3VEB - chains B and M of the 4 polymer chains in the assembly; structure by X-ray diffraction, 2.80 A resolution.

# Chain B
Molecule: Macrodomain Ter protein
From: Yersinia pestis
UniProt: Q8ZG78 (MATP_YERPE); residues 14-164 here correspond to UniProt positions 1-151 (UniProt number = residue number - 13)
Amino-acid sequence (151 residues; each row starts with the number of its first residue):
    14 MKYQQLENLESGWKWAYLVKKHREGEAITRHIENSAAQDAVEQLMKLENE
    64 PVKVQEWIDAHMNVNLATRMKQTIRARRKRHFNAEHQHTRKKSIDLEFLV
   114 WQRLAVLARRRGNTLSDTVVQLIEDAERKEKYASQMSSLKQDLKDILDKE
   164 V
Disordered / not traced: 164

# Chain M
Molecule: 16-nt DNA strand
Sequence (16 nucleotides; numbered 1 to 16; the number before each row is that of its first residue):
     1 ACGTGACAATGTCACG

# Interface between chain B and chain M
Pairs across the interface (22; chain B residue first):
  Tyr30(B) - DG11(M)  phosphate contact
  Tyr30(B) - DT12(M)  hydrogen bond to the phosphate
  Lys33(B) - DT10(M)  hydrogen bond to the phosphate
  Lys33(B) - DG11(M)  salt bridge to the phosphate
  Lys34(B) - DT12(M)  salt bridge to the phosphate
  Arg82(B) - DT12(M)  salt bridge to the phosphate
  Arg82(B) - DC13(M)  phosphate contact
  Gln85(B) - DT12(M)  base contact
  Gln85(B) - DC13(M)  base contact
  Gln85(B) - DA14(M)  base contact
  Thr86(B) - DG11(M)  phosphate contact
  Thr86(B) - DT12(M)  hydrogen bond to the phosphate
  Arg88(B) - DA14(M)  base contact
  Ala89(B) - DT12(M)  base contact
  Arg90(B) - DT10(M)  salt bridge to the phosphate
  Arg90(B) - DG11(M)  salt bridge to the phosphate
  Arg93(B) - DT10(M)  base contact
  Arg93(B) - DG11(M)  hydrogen bond to the base
  Arg93(B) - DT12(M)  base contact
  Lys104(B) - DT10(M)  base contact
  Lys105(B) - DA8(M)  salt bridge to the phosphate
  Asp108(B) - DC7(M)  hydrogen bond to the base
Other interface residues (no listed pair), chain B (14 interface residues in all): Ser106
Other interface residues (no listed pair), chain M (10 interface residues in all): DA6, DA9, DC15

# In short
The interface between chain B and chain M involves 14 residues on one side and 10 on the other, with 5
hydrogen bonds and 6 salt bridges. Among the polar pairs are Arg93(B)-DG11(M), Asp108(B)-DC7(M) and
Tyr30(B)-DT12(M).
Chain B is Macrodomain Ter protein (Yersinia pestis) and chain M is a 16-nt DNA strand; the structure, Crystal
Structure of Matp-matS, was determined by X-ray diffraction together with 3VEA and 4D8J from the same study.
